Entry 7X9X (X-ray diffraction, 2.30 A resolution); this record covers chains A and B.

Chain A (and B):
Molecule: Ferritin
Source organism: Thermotoga maritima
Notes: EC 1.16.3.2; chain B of this document is another copy of the same molecule, construct and numbering; everything in this record applies to it too
Reference sequence: Q9X0L2 (Q9X0L2_THEMA); numbering as in UniProt (aligned over 1-148)
Chain sequence (148 residues; each row starts with the number of its first residue):
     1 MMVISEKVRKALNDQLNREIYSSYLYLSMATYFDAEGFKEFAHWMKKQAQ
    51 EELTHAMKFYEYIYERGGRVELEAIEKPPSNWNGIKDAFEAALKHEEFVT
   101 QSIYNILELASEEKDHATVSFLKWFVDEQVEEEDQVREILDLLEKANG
Not modelled in the structure: 1, 146-148 (chain B: 146-148)
Differences from the reference sequence: engineered mutation E40 (Gly in Q9X0L2)
Metal / ion sites: Fe ion site 1: E19, E52, H55; Zn2+ site 1: E40, H43 (shared with E138(B) of chain B); Zn2+ site 2: E51, E128, E132 (shared with E131(B) of chain B); Fe ion site 2: E52, E96, E132; Zn2+ site 3: E128, E131 (shared with E128(B), E131(B) of chain B); Zn2+ site 4: E131 (shared with E51(B), E128(B), E132(B) of chain B); Zn2+ site 5: E138 (shared with E40(B), H43(B) of chain B)

Chain A / chain B interface:
Contacting residue pairs (26; chain A residue first):
  E40(A) with E138(B); L142(B)
  H43(A) with E138(B), salt bridge
  W44(A) with E138(B), hydrogen bond; L142(B), hydrophobic
  K47(A) with D134(B), salt bridge
  E51(A) with E131(B)
  K58(A) with W124(B); D127(B), salt bridge
  F121(A) with W124(B), hydrophobic
  W124(A) with F121(B), hydrophobic; W124(B); F125(B), hydrophobic
  D127(A) with K58(B), salt bridge
  E128(A) with E128(B); E131(B)
  E131(A) with E51(B); E128(B); E131(B)
  D134(A) with K47(B)
  Q135(A) with Q135(B), hydrogen bond
  E138(A) with E40(B); H43(B), salt bridge; W44(B), hydrogen bond
  L142(A) with E40(B); W44(B), hydrophobic
Other interface residues (no listed pair), chain A (16 interface residues in all): F125

Overview:
Chain A and chain B each contribute 16 residues to their interface, with 3 hydrogen bonds and 5 salt bridges.
Among the polar pairs are H43(A)-E138(B), K47(A)-D134(B) and K58(A)-D127(B). E19(A), E52(A) and H55(A) form
the Fe ion site 1.
Chain A and chain B are both Ferritin (Thermotoga maritima); the structure, Thermotoga Maritima ferritin
variant-Tm-E(G40E) with Zn, was determined by X-ray diffraction (same publication as 7XA2 and 7XA4).
